3EH4 - chains A and C of the 3 polymer chains in the assembly; structure by X-ray diffraction, 2.90 A resolution.

== Chain A ==
Molecule: Cytochrome c oxidase subunit 1
Source organism: Thermus thermophilus
Notes: EC 1.9.3.1
UniProt: Q5SJ79 (COX1_THET8); residues 2-562 here = UniProt positions 2-562
Amino-acid sequence (618 residues; each row starts with the number of its first residue; numbers below 1 keep their minus sign (Ser-55 is residue -55)):
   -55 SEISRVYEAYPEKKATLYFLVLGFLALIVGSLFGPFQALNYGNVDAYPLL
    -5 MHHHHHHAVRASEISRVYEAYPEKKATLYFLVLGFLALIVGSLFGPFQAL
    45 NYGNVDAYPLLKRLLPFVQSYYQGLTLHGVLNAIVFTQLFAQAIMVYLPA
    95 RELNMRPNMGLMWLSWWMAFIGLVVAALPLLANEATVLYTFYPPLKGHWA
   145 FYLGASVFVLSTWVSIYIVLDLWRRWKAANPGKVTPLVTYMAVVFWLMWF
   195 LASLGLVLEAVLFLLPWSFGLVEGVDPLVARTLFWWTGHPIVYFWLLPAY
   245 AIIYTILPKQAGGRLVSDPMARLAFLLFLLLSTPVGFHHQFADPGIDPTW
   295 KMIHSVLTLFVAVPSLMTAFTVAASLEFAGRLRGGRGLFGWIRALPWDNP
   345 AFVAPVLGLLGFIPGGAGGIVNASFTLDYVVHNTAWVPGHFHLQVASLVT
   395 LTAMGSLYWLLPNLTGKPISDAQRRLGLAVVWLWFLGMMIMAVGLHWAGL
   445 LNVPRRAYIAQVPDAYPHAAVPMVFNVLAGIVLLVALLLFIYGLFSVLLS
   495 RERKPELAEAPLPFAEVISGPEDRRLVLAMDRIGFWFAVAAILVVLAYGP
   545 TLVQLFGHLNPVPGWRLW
Disordered / not traced: -55 to 5
Construct notes: expression tag (-55 to 1); engineered mutation Arg258 (Lys in Q5SJ79)
Bound ions: heme Fe: His72, His386; Cu+: His233, His282, His283; heme-as Fe near His384 (its only coordinating residue here)
Ligand contacts:
  - heme-as (HAS): Tyr133, Trp229, Val236, Tyr237, Trp239, Leu240, Tyr244, His282, His283, Thr302, Val305, Ala306, Ser309, Leu310, Thr312, Ala313, Val316, Ala317, Leu320, Trp335, Ile336, Trp341, Val350, Leu353, Leu354, Phe356, Ile357, Gly360, Gly363, Ile364, Asn366, Ala367, Asp372, His376, Asn377, Val381, His384, Phe385, Gln388, Val389, Val393, Arg449, Arg450
  - heme (HEM): Leu32, Ser36, Gly39, Pro40, Gln42, Ala43, Tyr46, Tyr65, Leu69, His72, Gly73, Asn76, Ala77, Thr81, Leu132, Tyr133, Pro382, Phe385, His386, Val389, Ala390, Thr394, Trp428, Met432, Met435, Leu439, Arg449, Arg450, Ala451, Leu477
UniProt features mapped onto this chain:
  - binding site (Fe(II)-heme a): His72, His386
  - binding site (Cu cation): His233, Tyr237, His282, His283
  - binding site (heme a3): His384
  - cross-link: His233 to Tyr237 (1'-histidyl-3'-tyrosine (His-Tyr))
Reported in the primary citation:
  - heme-as coordination: His384
  - binding site for heme-as: His376, Arg449

== Chain C ==
Molecule: Cytochrome c oxidase polypeptide 2A
Source organism: Thermus thermophilus
Notes: EC 1.9.3.1
UniProt: P82543 (COXA_THET8); numbering as in UniProt (aligned over 2-34)
Amino-acid sequence (33 residues; row label = number of the first residue in the row):
     2 EEKPKGALAVILVLTLTILVFWLGVYAVFFARG

== How chain A and chain C interact ==
Contacting residue pairs (39):
  Leu310(A) - Leu15(C)  hydrophobic
  Leu310(A) - Ile19(C)  hydrophobic
  Ala313(A) - Leu15(C)  hydrophobic
  Phe314(A) - Ala8(C)  hydrophobic
  Phe314(A) - Leu9(C)  hydrophobic
  Phe314(A) - Ile12(C)  hydrophobic
  Ala317(A) - Ala8(C)
  Ala318(A) - Ala8(C)
  Glu321(A) - Pro5(C)
  Glu321(A) - Lys6(C)
  Glu321(A) - Gly7(C)  hydrogen bond (side chain-backbone)
  Glu321(A) - Ala8(C)
  Arg325(A) - Glu2(C)  salt bridge
  Leu332(A) - Lys6(C)
  Phe333(A) - Ala10(C)  hydrophobic
  Trp335(A) - Gly7(C)
  Ile357(A) - Leu15(C)  hydrophobic
  Ile357(A) - Thr18(C)
  Pro358(A) - Phe22(C)
  Ala361(A) - Thr18(C)
  Ala361(A) - Ile19(C)  hydrophobic
  Ala361(A) - Phe22(C)  hydrophobic
  Gly362(A) - Phe22(C)
  Ile364(A) - Trp23(C)
  Val365(A) - Phe22(C)
  Val365(A) - Trp23(C)  hydrophobic
  Val365(A) - Val26(C)  hydrophobic
  Ser368(A) - Trp23(C)  hydrogen bond
  Thr370(A) - Phe30(C)
  Leu371(A) - Trp23(C)  hydrophobic
  Leu371(A) - Tyr27(C)  hydrophobic
  Val374(A) - Val29(C)  hydrophobic
  Val374(A) - Phe30(C)  hydrophobic
  Val374(A) - Arg33(C)  hydrogen bond (backbone-side chain)
  Trp380(A) - Phe22(C)  hydrophobic
  Trp380(A) - Val26(C)  hydrophobic
  His440(A) - Phe22(C)
  Leu444(A) - Arg33(C)  hydrogen bond (backbone-side chain)
  Asn446(A) - Arg33(C)
Also at the interface, not in a pair above, chain C (20 interface residues in all): Val11, Val14

== Overview ==
The interface between chain A and chain C involves 24 residues on one side and 20 on the other, with 4
hydrogen bonds and 1 salt bridge. Among the polar pairs are Arg325(A)-Glu2(C), Glu321(A)-Gly7(C) and
Ser368(A)-Trp23(C). The paper reports a binding site for heme-as at His376(A) and Arg449(A); heme-as
coordination by His384(A).
Here chain A is Cytochrome c oxidase subunit 1 and chain C is Cytochrome c oxidase polypeptide 2A, both from
Thermus thermophilus. Entry 3EH4 (Structure of the reduced form of cytochrome ba3 oxidase from Thermus
thermophilus) was determined by X-ray diffraction, deposited together with 3EH3 and 3EH5.
